7SGS - chains B and C of the 4 polymer chains in the assembly; structure by electron microscopy, 3.30 A resolution.

Chain B:
Molecule: Tubulin alpha-1B chain
From: Sus scrofa
UniProt: Q2XVP4 (TBA1B_PIG); residues 1-451 here = UniProt positions 1-451
Amino-acid sequence (451 residues; row label = number of the first residue in the row):
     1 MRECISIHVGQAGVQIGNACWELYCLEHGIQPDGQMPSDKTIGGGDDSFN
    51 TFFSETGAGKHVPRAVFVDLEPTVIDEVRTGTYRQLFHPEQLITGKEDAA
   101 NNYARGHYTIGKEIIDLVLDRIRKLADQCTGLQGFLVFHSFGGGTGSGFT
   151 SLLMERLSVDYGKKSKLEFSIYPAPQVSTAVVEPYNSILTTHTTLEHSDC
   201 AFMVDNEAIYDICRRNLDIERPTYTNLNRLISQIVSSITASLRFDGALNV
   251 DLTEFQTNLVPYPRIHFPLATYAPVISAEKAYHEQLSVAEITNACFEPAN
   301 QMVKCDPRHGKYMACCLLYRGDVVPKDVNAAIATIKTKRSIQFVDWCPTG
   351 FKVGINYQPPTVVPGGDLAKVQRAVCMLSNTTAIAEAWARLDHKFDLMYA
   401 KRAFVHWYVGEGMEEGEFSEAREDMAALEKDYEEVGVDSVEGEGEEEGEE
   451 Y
Not modelled in the structure: 440-451
UniProt features mapped onto this chain:
  - motif: M1 to C4 (MREC motif)
  - active site: E254
  - binding site (GTP): G10, Q11, A12, Q15, E71, A99, S140, G143, G144, T145, G146, T179, E183, N206, Y224, N228, L252
  - binding site (Mg(2+)): E71
  - site: Y451 (Involved in polymerization)
  - modified residue: K40 (N6,N6,N6-trimethyllysine), S48 (Phosphoserine), S232 (Phosphoserine), Y282 (3'-nitrotyrosine), R339 (Omega-N-methylarginine), S439 (Phosphoserine), E443 (5-glutamyl polyglutamate), E445 (5-glutamyl polyglutamate), Y451 (3'-nitrotyrosine)
  - cross-link (Glycyl lysine isopeptide (Lys-Gly)): K326 (interchain with G-Cter in ubiquitin), K370 (interchain with G-Cter in ubiquitin)
Ion coordination: Mg2+: E71, D98 (together with GTP)
Small-molecule neighbours: GTP: G10, Q11, A12, Q15, D69, E71, D98, A99, A100, N101, S140, G143, G144, T145, G146, I171, T179, E183, N206, Y224, L227, N228, I231

Chain C:
Molecule: Tubulin beta chain
From: Sus scrofa
UniProt: P02554 (TBB_PIG); the author numbering skips numbers that UniProt does not, so the offset changes along the chain: 1-44 = UniProt 1-44; 47-360 = UniProt 45-358; 369-455 = UniProt 359-445
Amino-acid sequence (445 residues; numbered 1 to 455; 10 numbers in that range are skipped by the numbering (no residue carries them; nothing is unmodelled there); the number before each row is that of its first residue):
     1 MREIVHIQAGQCGNQIGAKFWEVISDEHGIDPTGSYHGDSDLQL
    47 ERINVYYNEAAGNKYVPRAILVDLEPGTMDSVRSGPFGQIFRPDNFVFGQ
    97 SGAGNNWAKGHYTEGAELVDSVLDVVRKESESCDCLQGFQLTHSLGGGTG
   147 SGMGTLLISKIREEYPDRIMNTFSVVPSPKVSDTVVEPYNATLSVHQLVE
   197 NTDETYCIDNEALYDICFRTLKLTTPTYGDLNHLVSATMSGVTTCLRFPG
   247 QLNADLRKLAVNMVPFPRLHFFMPGFAPLTSRGSQQYRALTVPELTQQMF
   297 DAKNMMAACDPRHGRYLTVAAVFRGRMSMKEVDEQMLNVQNKNSSYFVEW
   347 IPNNVKTAVCDIPP
   369 RGLKMSATFIGNSTAIQELFKRISEQFTAMFRRKAFLHWYTGEGMDEMEF
   419 TEAESNMNDLVSEYQQYQDATADEQGEFEEEGEEDEA
Not modelled in the structure: 437-455
UniProt features mapped onto this chain:
  - motif: M1 to I4 (MREI motif)
  - binding site (GTP): Q11, E71, S140, G144, T145, G146, N206, N228
  - binding site (Mg(2+)): E71
  - modified residue: S40 (Phosphoserine), K60 (N6-acetyllysine), S174 (Phosphoserine), T287 (Phosphothreonine), T292 (Phosphothreonine), R320 (Omega-N-methylarginine), E448 (5-glutamyl polyglutamate)
  - cross-link (Glycyl lysine isopeptide (Lys-Gly)): K60 (interchain with G-Cter in ubiquitin), K326 (interchain with G-Cter in ubiquitin)
Small-molecule neighbours:
  - GDP (guanosine-5'-diphosphate): G10, Q11, C12, Q15, I16, A99, N101, S140, G143, G144, T145, G146, D179, E183, N206, Y224, N228
  - GTP (guanosine-5'-triphosphate): Q247, L248, K254

Chain B / chain C interface:
Contacting residue pairs (59; chain B residue first):
  M1(B) - P72(C)
  M1(B) - G73(C)
  M1(B) - D76(C)
  M1(B) - Q96(C)
  R2(B) - E71(C)  salt bridge
  R2(B) - P72(C)
  L248(B) - Q11(C)
  L248(B) - Y224(C)
  N249(B) - Q11(C)  hydrogen bond (backbone-side chain)
  T253(B) - G100(C)
  E254(B) - G100(C)
  E254(B) - N101(C)  hydrogen bond
  Q256(B) - W407(C)
  T257(B) - G100(C)  hydrogen bond (side chain-backbone)
  T257(B) - F404(C)
  N258(B) - N101(C)
  N258(B) - T180(C)
  N258(B) - V181(C)  hydrogen bond (side chain-backbone)
  N258(B) - F404(C)
  V260(B) - F404(C)
  V260(B) - H406(C)
  V260(B) - W407(C)  hydrogen bond (backbone-side chain)
  P261(B) - F404(C)  hydrogen bond (backbone-backbone)
  P261(B) - H406(C)
  Y262(B) - R401(C)  hydrogen bond (side chain-backbone)
  Y262(B) - A403(C)
  Y262(B) - H406(C)
  P263(B) - H406(C)
  V324(B) - P222(C)
  P325(B) - Y210(C)
  P325(B) - Y224(C)  hydrophobic
  K326(B) - Y210(C)
  K326(B) - F214(C)
  K326(B) - P222(C)
  N329(B) - V177(C)
  N329(B) - E207(C)  hydrogen bond
  I332(B) - V177(C)  hydrophobic
  A333(B) - V177(C)
  K336(B) - K176(C)  hydrogen bond (side chain-backbone)
  W346(B) - A397(C)
  W346(B) - M398(C)
  W346(B) - R401(C)
  W346(B) - A403(C)  hydrophobic
  P348(B) - Q394(C)
  P348(B) - M398(C)
  T349(B) - S178(C)
  T349(B) - V181(C)  hydrogen bond (side chain-backbone)
  T349(B) - P184(C)
  T349(B) - Q394(C)
  F351(B) - S178(C)  hydrogen bond (backbone-side chain)
  F351(B) - D179(C)
  F351(B) - T180(C)
  F351(B) - V181(C)
  K352(B) - N101(C)
  K352(B) - D179(C)
  V353(B) - D179(C)  hydrogen bond (backbone-backbone)
  E434(B) - R401(C)  hydrogen bond (backbone-side chain)
  V437(B) - R401(C)  hydrogen bond (backbone-side chain)
  S439(B) - R400(C)
Also at the interface, not in a pair above, chain B (38 interface residues in all): Q133, D245, A247, D251, L259, A314, D345, C347, G350
Also at the interface, not in a pair above, chain C (34 interface residues in all): S77, S97, V182, T221, K402

Summary:
Chain B and chain C form an interface of 38 and 34 residues respectively; the contacts include 14 hydrogen
bonds and 1 salt bridge. Polar pairs include R2(B)-E71(C), N249(B)-Q11(C) and E254(B)-N101(C). Chain B binds
GTP. Ligands of chain C: GDP and GTP.
Here chain B is Tubulin alpha-1B chain and chain C is Tubulin beta chain, both from Sus scrofa. Entry 7SGS
(Cryo-EM structure of full-length MAP7 bound to the microtubule) was determined by electron microscopy.
